9LVK - chains A and E of the 18 polymer chains in the assembly; structure by electron microscopy, 3.59 A resolution.

== Chain A ==
Protein: GATOR2 complex protein MIOS
Source organism: Homo sapiens
UniProt: Q9NXC5 (MIOS_HUMAN); numbering as in UniProt (aligned over 1-875)
Sequence (875 residues; each row starts with the number of its first residue):
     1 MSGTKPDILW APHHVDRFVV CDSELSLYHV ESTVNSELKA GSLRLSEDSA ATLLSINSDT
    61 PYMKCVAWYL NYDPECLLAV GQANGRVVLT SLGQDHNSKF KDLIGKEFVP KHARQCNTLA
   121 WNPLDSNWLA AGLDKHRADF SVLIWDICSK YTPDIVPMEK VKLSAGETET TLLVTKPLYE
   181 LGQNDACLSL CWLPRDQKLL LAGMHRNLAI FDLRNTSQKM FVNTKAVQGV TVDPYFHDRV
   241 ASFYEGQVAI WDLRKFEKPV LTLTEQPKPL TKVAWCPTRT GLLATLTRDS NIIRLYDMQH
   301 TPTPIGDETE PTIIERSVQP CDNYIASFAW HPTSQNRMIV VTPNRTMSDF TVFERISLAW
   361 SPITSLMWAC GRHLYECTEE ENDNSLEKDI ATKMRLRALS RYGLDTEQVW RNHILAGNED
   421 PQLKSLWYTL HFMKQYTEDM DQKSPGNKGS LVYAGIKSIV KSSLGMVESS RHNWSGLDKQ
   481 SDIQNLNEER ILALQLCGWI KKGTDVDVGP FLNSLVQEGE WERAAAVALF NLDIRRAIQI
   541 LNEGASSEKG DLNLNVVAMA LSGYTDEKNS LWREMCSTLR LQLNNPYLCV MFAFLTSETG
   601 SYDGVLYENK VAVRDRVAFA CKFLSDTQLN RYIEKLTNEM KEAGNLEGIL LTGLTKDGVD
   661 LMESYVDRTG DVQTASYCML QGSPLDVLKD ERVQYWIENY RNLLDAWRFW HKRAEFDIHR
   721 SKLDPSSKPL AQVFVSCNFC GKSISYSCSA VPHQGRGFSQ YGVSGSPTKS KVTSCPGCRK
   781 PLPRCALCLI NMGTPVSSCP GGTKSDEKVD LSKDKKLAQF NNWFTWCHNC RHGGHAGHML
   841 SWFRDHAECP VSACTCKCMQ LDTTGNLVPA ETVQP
Unresolved in the structure: 1-4, 31-42, 150-174, 302-312, 383-386, 441-449, 475-482, 549-551, 747-768, 796-814, 863-875
Bound ions: Zn2+ site 1: Cys737, Cys740, Cys775, Cys778; Zn2+ site 2: Cys785, Cys788, His835, His838; Zn2+ site 3: Cys827, Cys830, Cys856, Cys858; Zn2+ site 4: Cys830, His832, Cys849, Cys854
Curated features (UniProtKB/Swiss-Prot):
  - zinc finger: Val735 to Pro781 (C4-type), Leu782 to Thr863 (RING-type)
  - binding site (Zn(2+)): Cys737, Cys740, Cys775, Cys778, Cys788, Cys827, Cys830, His832, His835, His838, Cys849, Cys854, Cys858
  - modified residue (Phosphoserine): Ser759, Ser766
  - mutagenesis: Ala560 (A560E: Impaired assembly of the GATOR2 complex), Cys785 to Cys788 (Impaired amino-acid-mediated mTORC1 activation)

== Chain E ==
Protein: Isoform B of Nucleoporin SEH1
Source organism: Homo sapiens
UniProt: Q96EE3 (SEH1_HUMAN), isoform Q96EE3-1; residue numbers follow UniProt; this construct covers 1-421
Sequence (421 residues; numbered 1 to 421; the number before each row is that of its first residue):
     1 MFVARSIAAD HKDLIHDVSF DFHGRRMATC SSDQSVKVWD KSESGDWHCT ASWKTHSGSV
    61 WRVTWAHPEF GQVLASCSFD RTAAVWEEIV GESNDKLRGQ SHWVKRTTLV DSRTSVTDVK
   121 FAPKHMGLML ATCSADGIVR IYEAPDVMNL SQWSLQHEIS CKLSCSCISW NPSSSRAHSP
   181 MIAVGSDDSS PNAMAKVQIF EYNENTRKYA KAETLMTVTD PVHDIAFAPN LGRSFHILAI
   241 ATKDVRIFTL KPVRKELTSS GGPTKFEIHI VAQFDNHNSQ VWRVSWNITG TVLASSGDDG
   301 CVRLWKANYM DNWKCTGILK GNGSPVNGSS QQGTSNPSLG STIPSLQNSL NGSSAGRYFF
   361 TPLDSPRAGS RWSSYAQLLP PPPPPLVEHS CDADTANLQY PHPRRRYLSR PLNPLPENEG
   421 I
Unresolved in the structure: 90-100, 255-261, 323-421
Curated features (UniProtKB/Swiss-Prot):
  - modified residue (Phosphoserine): Ser179, Ser190
  - cross-link: Lys12 (Glycyl lysine isopeptide (Lys-Gly) (interchain with G-Cter in SUMO2))

== Chain A / chain E interface ==
Contacting residue pairs (70):
  Phe353(A) - Gly300(E)
  Ile356(A) - Arg283(E)
  Ile356(A) - Ser296(E)
  Ile356(A) - Val302(E)  hydrophobic
  Ser357(A) - Asp17(E)
  Ser357(A) - Val18(E)  hydrogen bond (side chain-backbone)
  Leu358(A) - Val18(E)
  Leu358(A) - Arg283(E)
  Leu358(A) - Ser296(E)
  Ala359(A) - Val18(E)
  Ala359(A) - Phe20(E)  hydrophobic
  Trp360(A) - Phe20(E)
  Trp360(A) - Ser285(E)
  Trp360(A) - Trp286(E)
  Trp360(A) - Asn287(E)
  Trp360(A) - Val292(E)  hydrophobic
  Trp360(A) - Ala294(E)
  Pro362(A) - Phe22(E)
  Pro362(A) - His23(E)
  Pro362(A) - Ile288(E)  hydrophobic
  Leu366(A) - Leu304(E)  hydrophobic
  Met367(A) - Phe20(E)  hydrophobic
  Met367(A) - Met27(E)  hydrophobic
  Trp368(A) - Ala4(E)  hydrophobic
  Trp368(A) - Leu319(E)  hydrophobic
  Ala369(A) - Ile15(E)  hydrophobic
  Gly371(A) - Leu14(E)
  Gly371(A) - Ile15(E)  hydrogen bond (backbone-backbone)
  Arg372(A) - His11(E)
  Arg372(A) - Lys12(E)
  Arg372(A) - Asp13(E)
  Leu374(A) - Ser6(E)
  Leu374(A) - Ile7(E)  hydrogen bond (backbone-backbone)
  Tyr375(A) - Asn322(E)
  Glu376(A) - Val3(E)
  Glu376(A) - Ala4(E)
  Glu376(A) - Arg5(E)  hydrogen bond (backbone-backbone)
  Cys377(A) - Phe2(E)  hydrophobic
  Cys377(A) - Val3(E)
  Cys377(A) - Leu319(E)  hydrophobic
  Thr378(A) - Met1(E)
  Thr378(A) - Phe2(E)
  Thr378(A) - Val3(E)
  Glu379(A) - Met1(E)
  Glu380(A) - Met1(E)
  Asp389(A) - Thr291(E)
  Asp389(A) - Val292(E)
  Ile390(A) - Thr289(E)
  Ile390(A) - Thr291(E)
  Ala391(A) - Thr289(E)
  Val666(A) - Leu231(E)
  Asp667(A) - Arg233(E)
  Asp667(A) - Ser234(E)  hydrogen bond
  Asp667(A) - Phe235(E)
  Gly670(A) - Leu231(E)
  Val672(A) - Leu231(E)
  Tyr695(A) - Ser173(E)
  Tyr695(A) - Ser174(E)  hydrogen bond (side chain-backbone)
  Tyr695(A) - Ser175(E)
  Trp696(A) - Gly232(E)  hydrogen bond (side chain-backbone)
  Asn699(A) - Leu231(E)
  Asn699(A) - Gly232(E)
  Asn702(A) - Phe22(E)
  Leu703(A) - Leu231(E)  hydrophobic
  Leu703(A) - Ile288(E)  hydrophobic
  Asp705(A) - His23(E)
  Ala706(A) - His23(E)  hydrogen bond (backbone-side chain)
  Ala706(A) - Ile288(E)  hydrophobic
  Arg708(A) - His23(E)
  Arg708(A) - Arg25(E)
Other interface residues (no listed pair), chain A (38 interface residues in all): Glu315, Ser361, Thr669
Other interface residues (no listed pair), chain E (50 interface residues in all): Ala9, His16, Gly24, Trp282, Val284, Ser295, Asp299, Lys306

== Overview ==
The interface between chain A and chain E involves 38 residues on one side and 50 on the other, with 8
hydrogen bonds. Polar contacts include Ser357(A)-Val18(E), Asp667(A)-Ser234(E) and Tyr695(A)-Ser174(E).
UniProt lists 13 Zn2+-binding residues and 5 mutagenesis sites on chain A.
Here chain A is GATOR2 complex protein MIOS and chain E is Isoform B of Nucleoporin SEH1, both from Homo
sapiens. Entry 9LVK (Cryo-EM structure of CASTOR1 bound human GATOR2 complex) was determined by electron
microscopy, deposited together with 9LVJ and 9LWF.
